7SAT - chains A and C of the 7 polymer chains in the assembly; structure by electron microscopy, 3.90 A resolution.

# Chain A
Name: Por secretion system protein porM/gldM
Organism: Porphyromonas gingivalis (strain ATCC 33277 / DSM 20709 / CIP 103683 / JCM 12257 / NCTC 11834 / 2561)
Notes: fragment: Residues 228-516 truncated, C-terminal TEV cleavage site and TwinStrep Tag
Reference sequence: B2RLE8 (B2RLE8_PORG3); residues 1-227 here = UniProt positions 1-227
Sequence (266 residues; each row starts with the number of its first residue):
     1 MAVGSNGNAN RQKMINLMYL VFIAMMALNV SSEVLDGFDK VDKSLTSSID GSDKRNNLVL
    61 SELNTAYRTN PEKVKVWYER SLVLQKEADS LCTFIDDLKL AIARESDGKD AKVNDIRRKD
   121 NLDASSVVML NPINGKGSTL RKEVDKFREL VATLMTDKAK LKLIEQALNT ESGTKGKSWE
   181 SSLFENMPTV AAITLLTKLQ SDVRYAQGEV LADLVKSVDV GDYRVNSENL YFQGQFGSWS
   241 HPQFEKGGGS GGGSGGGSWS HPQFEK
Not modelled in the structure: 1-4, 224-266
Differences from the reference sequence: expression tag (228-266)

# Chain C
Name: Por secretion system protein porL/gldL
Organism: Porphyromonas gingivalis (strain ATCC 33277 / DSM 20709 / CIP 103683 / JCM 12257 / NCTC 11834 / 2561)
Reference sequence: B2RLE9 (B2RLE9_PORG3); residues 1-309 here = UniProt positions 1-309
Sequence (309 residues; each row starts with the number of its first residue):
     1 MGHYRRYKNI LEMYLASHKG RRLLNIVYSW GAAVVILGAL FKLLHLPMGN EMLFVGMITE
    61 FLVFFISGFE KPAMEYHWEE VFPELDSKNP MDRREMEQRR EYLREKAKEA AAYAERPSSV
   121 RLASASLGTQ PQEQPKPATP FQSQLTGILP EEQIQRLSEG IDKLAEAGEQ LARIGRTAAA
   181 MTESYEQMQA DQEGLRLNSQ SYIQQMESLS RNISGLNTIY EIQLKGISSQ IDTIDRINRG
   241 LAHIRDMYDN SVIDSSSFRN ENERMARQLT QLNEVYARLL QALTTNVGLP GMPGNFGASN
   301 PSSSGSSPL
Not modelled in the structure: 1, 79-309

# Chain A / chain C interface
Contacting residue pairs (13; chain A residue first):
  Ile23(A) with Glu60(C)
  Met26(A) with Met57(C), hydrophobic
  Asp123(A) with Lys42(C)
  Ser126(A) with His45(C), hydrogen bond
  Leu130(A) with Leu44(C); His45(C)
  Asn131(A) with His45(C); Pro47(C)
  Pro132(A) with Leu44(C); His45(C); Leu46(C), hydrophobic
  Ile133(A) with Pro47(C), hydrophobic
  Glu185(A) with His45(C), salt bridge
Interface residues without a listed pair, chain A (14 interface residues in all): Tyr19, Leu20, Glu105, Val127, Asn186
Interface residues without a listed pair, chain C (11 interface residues in all): Val35, Asn50, Leu53, Phe64

# Summary
14 residues of chain A face 11 of chain C across their interface; the contacts include 1 hydrogen bond and 1
salt bridge. Polar contacts include Glu185(A)-His45(C) and Ser126(A)-His45(C).
Chain A is Por secretion system protein porM/gldM and chain C is Por secretion system protein porL/gldL, both
from Porphyromonas gingivalis (strain ATCC 33277 / DSM 20709 / CIP 103683 / JCM 12257 / NCTC 11834 / 2561);
the structure, Structure of PorLM, the proton-powered motor that drives Type IX protein secretion, was
determined by electron microscopy together with 7SAU, 7SAX, 7SAZ and 7SB2 from the same study.
